PDB entry 9R35 | X-ray diffraction, 2.70 A resolution | chains C and a of the 8 polymer chains in the assembly

[Chain C]
Protein: XRE anti-toxin
From: Pseudomonas putida KT2440
UniProt: A0A179RFM7 (A0A179RFM7_PSEPU); numbering as in UniProt (aligned over 1-149)
Sequence (149 residues; numbered 1 to 149; the number before each row is that of its first residue):
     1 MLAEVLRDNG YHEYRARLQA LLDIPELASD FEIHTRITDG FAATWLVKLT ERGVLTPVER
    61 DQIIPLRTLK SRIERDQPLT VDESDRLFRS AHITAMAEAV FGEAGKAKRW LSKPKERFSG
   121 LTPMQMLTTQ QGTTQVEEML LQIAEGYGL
Disordered / not traced: 149
Reported in the primary citation:
  - binding site for DNA reverse: Arg60, Arg75
  - binding site for DNA reverse (chain a): Arg67, Thr68, Arg72, Gln77
  - binding site for DNA reverse: Lys70
  - binding site for DNA forward: Arg67, Thr68, Ser71
  - binding site for DNA forward: Arg60, Lys70
  - binding site for DNA forward: Arg72

[Chain a]
Molecule: DNA reverse
Sequence (30 nucleotides; row label = number of the first residue in the row; numbers below 1 keep their minus sign (DG-1 is residue -1)):
    -1 GCTCCTTTTC GGCATTTGCC GACAAGTATG
Disordered / not traced: -1 to 0, 22-28

[Chain C / chain a interface]
Contacting residue pairs (8):
  Pro57(C) with DC3(a), phosphate contact; DT4(a), phosphate contact
  Arg60(C) with DT4(a), salt bridge to the phosphate
  Leu66(C) with DT5(a), phosphate contact; DT6(a), base contact
  Arg67(C) with DT6(a), base contact; DT7(a), base contact
  Lys70(C) with DT6(a), base contact
Also at the interface, not in a pair above, chain C (6 interface residues in all): Asp61

[Summary]
The interface between chain C and chain a involves 6 residues on one side and 5 on the other, with 1 salt
bridge. The salt-bridged pair is Arg60(C)-DT4(a). From the paper: a binding site for DNA forward at Arg67(C),
Thr68(C) and Ser71(C) among others; a binding site for DNA reverse (chain a) at Arg67(C), Thr68(C) and
Arg72(C) among others.
Here chain C is XRE anti-toxin (Pseudomonas putida KT2440) and chain a is DNA reverse. Entry 9R35 (Crystal
structure of the Pseudomonas putida Xre-RES toxin-antitoxin complex bound to promoter DNA) was determined by
X-ray diffraction.
